8CLC - chains A and E of the 6 polymer chains in the assembly; structure by X-ray diffraction, 2.70 A resolution.

[Chain A]
Molecule: Tubulin alpha-1B chain
From: Bos taurus
Reference sequence: P81947 (TBA1B_BOVIN); numbering as in UniProt (aligned over 1-440)
Amino-acid sequence (440 residues; numbered 1 to 440; the number before each row is that of its first residue):
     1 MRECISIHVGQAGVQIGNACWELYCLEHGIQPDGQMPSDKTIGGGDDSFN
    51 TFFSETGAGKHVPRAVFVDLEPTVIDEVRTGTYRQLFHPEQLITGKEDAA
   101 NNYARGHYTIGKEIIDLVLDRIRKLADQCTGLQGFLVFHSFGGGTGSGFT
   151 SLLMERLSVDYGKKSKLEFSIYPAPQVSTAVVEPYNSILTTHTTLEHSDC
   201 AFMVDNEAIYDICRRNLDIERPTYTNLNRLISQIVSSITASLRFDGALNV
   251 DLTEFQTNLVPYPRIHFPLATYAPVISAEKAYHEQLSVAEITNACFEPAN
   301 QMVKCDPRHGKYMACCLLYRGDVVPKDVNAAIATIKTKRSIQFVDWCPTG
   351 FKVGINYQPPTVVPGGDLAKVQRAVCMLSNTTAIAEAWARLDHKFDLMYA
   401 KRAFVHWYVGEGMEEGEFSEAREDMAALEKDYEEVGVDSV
Not modelled in the structure: 440
Bound ions: Ca2+: D39, T41, G44, E55
Ligand contacts: GTP (guanosine-5'-triphosphate): G10, Q11, A12, Q15, I16, D69, D98, A99, A100, N101, S140, G142, G143, G144, T145, G146, I171, P173, V177, S178, E183, N206, Y224, L227, N228, I231

[Chain E]
Molecule: Stathmin-4
From: synthetic construct
Amino-acid sequence (123 residues; each row starts with the number of its first residue; note: 15 numbers in that range are skipped by the numbering (no residue carries them; nothing is unmodelled there)):
     6 MEVIELNKCTSGQSFEVILKPPS
    44 DPSLEEIQKKLEAAEERRKYQEAELLKHLAEKREHEREVIQKAIEENNNF
    94 IKMAKEKLAQKMESNKENREAHLAAMLERLQEKDKHAEEVRKNKELKEEA

[Chain A / chain E interface]
Contacting residue pairs - 56 pairs, chain A then chain E:
  H107(A) with L54(E)
  Y108(A) with K53(E); A57(E), hydrophobic; R61(E)
  T109(A) with R61(E), hydrogen bond
  K112(A) with L54(E); E58(E), salt bridge
  E155(A) with I50(E)
  R156(A) with L47(E)
  S158(A) with D44(E)
  V159(A) with P45(E)
  H197(A) with D44(E), salt bridge
  D245(A) with C14(E); T15(E), hydrogen bond; S16(E)
  G246(A) with C14(E)
  A247(A) with N12(E); S19(E)
  L248(A) with S19(E)
  P325(A) with Q18(E); F20(E), hydrophobic
  V328(A) with F20(E), hydrophobic
  N329(A) with V8(E)
  I332(A) with V22(E), hydrophobic; L24(E), hydrophobic
  D345(A) with P27(E); S28(E), hydrogen bond (backbone-backbone)
  C347(A) with P27(E)
  P348(A) with K25(E); P27(E)
  T349(A) with I23(E); L24(E), hydrogen bond (backbone-backbone); K25(E), hydrogen bond (backbone-backbone)
  G350(A) with V22(E)
  F351(A) with E21(E); V22(E), hydrogen bond (backbone-backbone); L24(E), hydrophobic
  K352(A) with F20(E); E21(E), salt bridge
  V353(A) with S19(E); F20(E), hydrogen bond (backbone-backbone)
  G354(A) with Q18(E)
  I355(A) with G17(E); Q18(E), hydrogen bond (backbone-backbone)
  N356(A) with S16(E)
  Y357(A) with T15(E); S16(E), hydrogen bond (backbone-backbone); G17(E); Q18(E), hydrogen bond
  V409(A) with Q64(E), hydrogen bond (backbone-side chain)
  G410(A) with Q64(E)
  E411(A) with R61(E), hydrogen bond (backbone-side chain)
  G412(A) with A57(E); R60(E), hydrogen bond (backbone-side chain); R61(E)
  E414(A) with R60(E), salt bridge
Other interface residues (no listed pair), chain A (41 interface residues in all): L152, E196, F244, K336, W346, Q358, M413
Other interface residues (no listed pair), chain E (31 interface residues in all): P26, S46, Q51, E55

[In short]
Chain A and chain E form an interface of 41 and 31 residues respectively; the contacts include 13 hydrogen
bonds and 4 salt bridges. Polar pairs include K112(A)-E58(E), H197(A)-D44(E) and K352(A)-E21(E). Chain A binds
GTP.
Here chain A is Tubulin alpha-1B chain (Bos taurus) and chain E is Stathmin-4 (synthetic construct). Entry
8CLC (Tubulin (T2R-TTL) complex) was determined by X-ray diffraction (same publication as 8CL9, 8CLB, 8CLD,
8CLE, 8CLF, 8CLG and 8CLH).
